7CQC - chains H and A of the 3 polymer chains in the assembly; structure by X-ray diffraction, 2.50 A resolution.

[Chain H]
Molecule: Heavy chain of antigen binding fragment, Fab of NZ-1
From: Rattus norvegicus
Notes: antibody fragment or engineered binder
Sequence (219 residues; each row starts with the number of its first residue):
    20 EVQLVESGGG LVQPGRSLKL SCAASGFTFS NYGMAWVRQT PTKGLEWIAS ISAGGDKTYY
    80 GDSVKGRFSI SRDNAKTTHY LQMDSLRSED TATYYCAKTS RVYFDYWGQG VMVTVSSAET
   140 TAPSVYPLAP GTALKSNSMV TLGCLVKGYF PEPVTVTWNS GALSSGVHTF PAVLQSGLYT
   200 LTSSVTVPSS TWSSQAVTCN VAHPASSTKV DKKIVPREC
Not modelled in the structure: 150-156
Disulfide bonds: Cys41-Cys115, Cys163-Cys218

[Chain A]
Molecule: Putative zinc metalloprotease aq_1964, PA14 from Podoplanin
From: Aquifex aeolicus VF5
Notes: fragment: PDZ tandem fragment
UniProtKB: chimeric construct of O67776, Q86YL7: residues 115-181 from O67776 (Y1964_AQUAE) positions 115-181 (same numbers); residues 181-181 from Q86YL7 positions 38-51 (offset varies); residues 184-292 from O67776 (Y1964_AQUAE) positions 184-292 (same numbers)
Sequence (192 residues; each row starts with the number of its first residue; note: 2 numbers in that range are skipped by the numbering (no residue carries them; nothing is unmodelled there); a row labelled like 181A-181N holds insertion residues (181A, then the next letters in order)):
   113 GSEVPKYLKE PVVVGYVQRD SIAQKIGIKP GDKIIKINGY EVRTWEDLRD ALIRLSLDGV
   173 KETTLFLER
181A-181N EGGVAMPGAEDDVV
   184 EVLHLTIKVP NVQKGEELGI APLVKPVVGG VKKGSPADQV GIKPGDLILE VNGKKINTWY
   244 ELVEEVRKSQ GKAIKLKILR NGKMIEKELI PAKDPKTGTY FIGLFPKTE
Not modelled in the structure: 113-115, 291-292
Differences from the reference sequence: expression tag (113-114)
Modified / non-standard residues: Asn150 (l-3-aminosuccinimide; SNN)
What the authors report for this chain:
  - contacts within the chain: Arg181-Glu184 (hydrogen bond)
  - post-translational modification sites: Asn150

[How chain H and chain A interact]
Pairs across the interface (31):
  Asn50(H) with Asp181L(A); Val181M(A), hydrogen bond (backbone-backbone)
  Tyr51(H) with Asp181L(A); Val181M(A)
  Gly52(H) with Gly181H(A); Asp181L(A), hydrogen bond (backbone-side chain)
  Ser69(H) with Pro181G(A)
  Ile70(H) with Gly181H(A)
  Ser71(H) with Gly181H(A); Asp181K(A)
  Ala72(H) with Asp181K(A)
  Asp75(H) with Asp181K(A)
  Lys76(H) with Glu181J(A)
  Tyr78(H) with Gly181H(A); Glu181J(A), hydrogen bond
  Thr118(H) with Ala181I(A); Asp181L(A), hydrogen bond
  Ser119(H) with Asp181L(A); Glu184(A)
  Arg120(H) with Glu181A(A), salt bridge; Ala181E(A); Met181F(A), hydrogen bond (backbone-backbone); Ala181I(A); Asp181L(A), hydrogen bond (side chain-backbone); Val181M(A), hydrogen bond (side chain-backbone); Val181N(A)
  Val121(H) with Val181D(A); Met181F(A), hydrophobic
  Tyr122(H) with Met181F(A); Glu184(A)
  Phe123(H) with Met181F(A), hydrophobic
Other interface residues (no listed pair), chain H (17 interface residues in all): Gly73
Other interface residues (no listed pair), chain A (14 interface residues in all): Gly181B
Interface features reported in the paper:
  - epitope / paratope residues, chain H: Arg120(H)
  - interface residues, chain H: Arg120(H)

[Overview]
The interface between chain H and chain A involves 17 residues on one side and 14 on the other, with 7
hydrogen bonds and 1 salt bridge. Polar pairs include Arg120(H)-Glu181A(A), Gly52(H)-Asp181L(A) and
Tyr78(H)-Glu181J(A). The paper reports the epitope/paratope residue Arg120(H); the interface residue
Arg120(H).
Here chain H is Heavy chain of antigen binding fragment, Fab of NZ-1 (Rattus norvegicus) and chain A is
Putative zinc metalloprotease aq_1964, PA14 from Podoplanin (Aquifex aeolicus VF5). Entry 7CQC (The NZ-1 Fab
complexed with the PDZ tandem fragment of A. aeolicus S2P homolog with the ...) was determined by X-ray
diffraction together with 7CQD from the same study.
